6ZT0 - chains A and AAAA; structure by X-ray diffraction, 2.02 A resolution.

[Chain A]
Name: Protein eiger
From: Drosophila melanogaster
Reference sequence: Q8MUJ1 (EIGER_DROME); residues 273-415 here = UniProt positions 273-415
Chain sequence (143 residues; numbered 273 to 415; the number before each row is that of its first residue):
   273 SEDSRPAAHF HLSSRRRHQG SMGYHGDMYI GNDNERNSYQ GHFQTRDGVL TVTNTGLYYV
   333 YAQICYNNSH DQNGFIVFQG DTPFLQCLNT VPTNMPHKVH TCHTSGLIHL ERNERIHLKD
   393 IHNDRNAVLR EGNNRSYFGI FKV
Unresolved in the structure: 273-274
Cystine bridges: Cys-359/Cys-374

[Chain AAAA]
Name: Protein grindelwald
From: Drosophila melanogaster
Reference sequence: Q9VJ83 (GRND_DROME); residue numbers follow UniProt; this construct covers 30-81
Chain sequence (52 residues; each row starts with the number of its first residue):
    30 GESRDCHGTI CHPVNEFCYV ATERCHPCIE VCNNQTHNYD AFLCAKECSA YK
Unresolved in the structure: 30
Cystine bridges: Cys-35/Cys-47, Cys-40/Cys-54, Cys-57/Cys-77, Cys-61/Cys-73
Swiss-Prot annotation at these positions:
  - glycosylation: Asn-63 (N-linked (GlcNAc...) asparagine)
  - mutagenesis: Phe-46 (F46A: Abrogates binding to egr, probably due to disruption of the hydrophobic core. Abrogates egr-induced apoptosis in wing imaginal discs), Thr-51 (T51A: Abrogates binding to egr), Glu-52 (E52A: Partially impairs association with egr), Asn-63 (N63A: Loss of glycosylation. Increases ligand affinity for the TNF egr), His-66 to Asn-67 (Abrogates binding to egr. Abrogates egr-induced apoptosis in wing imaginal discs), His-66 (H66A: Partially impairs association with egr. Partially impairs egr-induced apoptosis in wing imaginal discs), Asn-67 (N67A: Partially impairs association with egr)
From the paper describing this entry:
  - contacts within the chain: Thr-51/Arg-53 (hydrogen bond)
  - mutagenesis - F46A: abolished binding to Protein eiger (chain A)
  - mutagenesis - F46A, H66A/N67A: abolished signaling in response to Egr-induced apoptosis
  - mutagenesis - H66A: decreased signaling
  - post-translational modification sites: Asn-63 (citing earlier work)

[Interface between chain A and chain AAAA]
Residue-residue contacts - 14 pairs, chain A then chain AAAA:
  Ser-341(A) / His-66(AAAA)  hydrogen bond (side chain-backbone)
  His-342(A) / Asn-67(AAAA)
  His-342(A) / Tyr-68(AAAA)
  Asp-343(A) / His-66(AAAA)  salt bridge
  Asp-343(A) / Asn-67(AAAA)  hydrogen bond (backbone-side chain)
  Gln-344(A) / Tyr-48(AAAA)
  Leu-360(A) / Ala-50(AAAA)
  Thr-365(A) / His-66(AAAA)  hydrogen bond (backbone-side chain)
  Asn-366(A) / His-66(AAAA)
  Lys-370(A) / His-66(AAAA)
  Ile-393(A) / Val-49(AAAA)  hydrophobic
  His-394(A) / Tyr-48(AAAA)  hydrogen bond
  Asn-395(A) / Phe-71(AAAA)
  Arg-397(A) / Asp-69(AAAA)  salt bridge
Also at the interface, not in a pair above, chain AAAA (11 interface residues in all): Thr-51, His-55, Leu-72
The authors on this interface:
  - interface residues, chain AAAA: Tyr-48(AAAA), His-66(AAAA), Asn-67(AAAA), Asp-69(AAAA)
  - hot spots on chain AAAA (mutagenesis) - H66A/N67A: abolished binding to Protein eiger (chain A)
  - hot spots on chain AAAA (mutagenesis) - H66A (30-100-folds), N67A (30-100-folds): decreased binding to Protein eiger (chain A)

[In short]
Chain A and chain AAAA form an interface of 12 and 11 residues respectively; the contacts include 4 hydrogen
bonds and 2 salt bridges. Polar pairs include Asp-343(A)/His-66(AAAA), Arg-397(A)/Asp-69(AAAA) and
Ser-341(A)/His-66(AAAA). From the paper: F46A and H66A/N67A of chain AAAA abolish binding to Protein eiger
(chain A); interface residues Tyr-48(AAAA), His-66(AAAA) and Asn-67(AAAA) among others; 4 substitutions were
tested in all.
Here chain A is Protein eiger and chain AAAA is Protein grindelwald, both from Drosophila melanogaster. Entry
6ZT0 (Crystal structure of the Eiger TNF domain/Grindelwald extracellular domain complex) was determined by
X-ray diffraction together with 6ZSY and 6ZSZ from the same study.
